PDB entry 6HOL | X-ray diffraction, 1.40 A resolution | chains A and C

[Chain A]
Molecule: Gamma-aminobutyric acid receptor-associated protein-like 1
Organism: Homo sapiens
UniProt: Q9H0R8 (GBRL1_HUMAN); residues 1-117 here = UniProt positions 1-117
Sequence (123 residues; row label = number of the first residue in the row; numbers below 1 keep their minus sign (Gly-5 is residue -5)):
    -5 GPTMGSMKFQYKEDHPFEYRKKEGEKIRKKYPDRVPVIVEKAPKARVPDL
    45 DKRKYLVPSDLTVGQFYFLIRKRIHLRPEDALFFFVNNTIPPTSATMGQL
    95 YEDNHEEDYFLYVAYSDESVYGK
Not modelled in the structure: -5 to 1
Differences from the reference sequence: expression tag (-5 to 0)
UniProt features mapped onto this chain:
  - site: Tyr115, Gly116 (Microbial infection: Cleavage), Gly116, Lys117 (Cleavage)
  - lipidation: Gly116 (Phosphatidylethanolamine amidated glycine)
  - mutagenesis: His9 (H9A: Abolished interaction with ATG4B), Arg28 (R28A: Does not affect interaction with ATG4B), Arg47 (R47A: Abolished interaction with ATG4B), Arg67 (R67A: Abolished interaction with ATG4B), Gly116 (G116A: No processing of precursor)

[Chain C]
Molecule: Beclin 1-associated autophagy-related key regulator
UniProt: Q6ZNE5 (BAKOR_HUMAN); residues 1429-1443 here correspond to UniProt positions 429-443 (UniProt number = residue number - 1000)
Sequence (15 residues; numbered 1429 to 1443; the number before each row is that of its first residue):
  1429 TDLGTDWENLPSPRF
Not modelled in the structure: 1429-1433
UniProt features mapped onto this chain:
  - modified residue: Thr1429 (Phosphothreonine)

[How chain A and chain C interact]
Contacting residue pairs (28):
  Glu17(A) with Trp1435(C), hydrogen bond
  Ile21(A) with Trp1435(C), hydrophobic
  Arg28(A) with Asn1437(C), hydrogen bond; Leu1438(C), hydrogen bond (side chain-backbone)
  Pro30(A) with Trp1435(C), hydrophobic
  Lys46(A) with Asp1434(C); Trp1435(C); Glu1436(C)
  Lys48(A) with Asp1434(C); Trp1435(C); Glu1436(C), hydrogen bond (backbone-backbone)
  Tyr49(A) with Trp1435(C); Glu1436(C)
  Leu50(A) with Trp1435(C), hydrophobic; Glu1436(C), hydrogen bond (backbone-backbone); Asn1437(C); Leu1438(C), hydrogen bond (backbone-backbone)
  Pro52(A) with Leu1438(C); Pro1439(C); Ser1440(C)
  Leu55(A) with Pro1439(C); Pro1441(C)
  Gln59(A) with Pro1441(C)
  Leu63(A) with Leu1438(C), hydrophobic; Pro1439(C)
  Arg67(A) with Glu1436(C), salt bridge; Leu1438(C)
  Phe104(A) with Trp1435(C), hydrophobic
Also at the interface, not in a pair above, chain A (17 interface residues in all): Val51, Phe60, Ile64
The authors on this interface:
  - specific contacts: Arg28(A)-Asn1437(C) (hydrogen bond), Lys48(A)-Asp1434(C), Leu55(A)-Pro1439(C) (hydrophobic contact), Arg67(A)-Glu1436(C) (salt bridge)
  - interface residues, chain A: Lys48(A), Leu50(A), Leu55(A), Leu63(A)
  - interface residues, chain C: Pro1439(C), Pro1441(C)

[In short]
Chain A and chain C form an interface of 17 and 8 residues respectively; the contacts include 6 hydrogen bonds
and 1 salt bridge. Polar contacts include Arg67(A)-Glu1436(C), Glu17(A)-Trp1435(C) and Arg28(A)-Asn1437(C).
The paper describes a hydrogen bond between Arg28(A) and Asn1437(C); a contact between Lys48(A) and
Asp1434(C); a hydrophobic contact between Leu55(A) and Pro1439(C). From the paper: interface residues
Lys48(A), Leu50(A) and Pro1439(C) among others.
Chain A is Gamma-aminobutyric acid receptor-associated protein-like 1 (Homo sapiens) and chain C is Beclin
1-associated autophagy-related key regulator; the structure, Structure of ATG14 LIR motif bound to GABARAPL1,
was determined by X-ray diffraction together with 6HOG, 6HOH, 6HOI, 6HOJ and 6HOK from the same study.
